7VXF - chains A and C of the 4 polymer chains in the assembly; structure by electron microscopy, 3.60 A resolution.

Chain A:
Protein: Spike glycoprotein
Organism: Severe acute respiratory syndrome coronavirus 2
Reference sequence: P0DTC2 (SPIKE_SARS2); aligned to UniProt positions 1-1206 over residues 1-1206
Chain sequence (1258 residues; row label = number of the first residue in the row; note: 3 numbers in that range are skipped by the numbering (no residue carries them; nothing is unmodelled there)):
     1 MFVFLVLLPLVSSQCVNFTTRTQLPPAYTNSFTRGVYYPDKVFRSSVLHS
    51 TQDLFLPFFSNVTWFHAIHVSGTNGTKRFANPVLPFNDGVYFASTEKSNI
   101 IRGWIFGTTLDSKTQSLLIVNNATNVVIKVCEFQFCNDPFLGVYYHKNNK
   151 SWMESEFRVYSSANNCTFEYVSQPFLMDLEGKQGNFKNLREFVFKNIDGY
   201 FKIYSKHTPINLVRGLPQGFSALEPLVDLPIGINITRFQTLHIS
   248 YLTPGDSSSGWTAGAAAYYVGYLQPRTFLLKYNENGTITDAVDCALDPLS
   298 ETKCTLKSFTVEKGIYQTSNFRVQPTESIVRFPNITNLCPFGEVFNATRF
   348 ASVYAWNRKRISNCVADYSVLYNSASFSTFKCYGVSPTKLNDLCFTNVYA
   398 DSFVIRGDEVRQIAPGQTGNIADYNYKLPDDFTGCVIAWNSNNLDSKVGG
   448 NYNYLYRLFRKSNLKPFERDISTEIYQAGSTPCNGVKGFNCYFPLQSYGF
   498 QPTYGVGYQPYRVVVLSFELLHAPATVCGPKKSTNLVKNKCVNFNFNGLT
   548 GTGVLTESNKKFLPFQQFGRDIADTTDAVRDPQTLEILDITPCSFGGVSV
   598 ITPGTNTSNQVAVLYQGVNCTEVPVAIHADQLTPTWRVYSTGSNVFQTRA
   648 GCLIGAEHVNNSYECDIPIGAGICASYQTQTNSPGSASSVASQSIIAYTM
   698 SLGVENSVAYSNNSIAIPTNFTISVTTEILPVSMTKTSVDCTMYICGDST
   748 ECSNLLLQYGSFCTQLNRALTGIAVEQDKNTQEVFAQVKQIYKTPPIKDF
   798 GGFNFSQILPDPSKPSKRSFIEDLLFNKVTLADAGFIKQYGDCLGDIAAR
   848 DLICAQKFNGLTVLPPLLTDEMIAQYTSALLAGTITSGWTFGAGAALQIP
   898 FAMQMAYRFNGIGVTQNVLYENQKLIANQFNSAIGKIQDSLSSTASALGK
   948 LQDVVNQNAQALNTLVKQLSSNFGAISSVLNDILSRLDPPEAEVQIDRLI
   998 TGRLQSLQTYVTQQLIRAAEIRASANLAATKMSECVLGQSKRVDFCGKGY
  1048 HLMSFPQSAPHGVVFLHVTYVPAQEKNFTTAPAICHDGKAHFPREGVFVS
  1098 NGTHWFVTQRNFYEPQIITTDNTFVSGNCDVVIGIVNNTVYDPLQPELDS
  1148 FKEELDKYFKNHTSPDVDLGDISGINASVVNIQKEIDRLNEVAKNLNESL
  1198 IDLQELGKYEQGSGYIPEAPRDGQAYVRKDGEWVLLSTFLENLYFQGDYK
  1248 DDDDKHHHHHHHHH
Not modelled in the structure: 1-13, 70-76, 248-254, 621-640, 677-688, 828-847, 1162-1261
Construct notes: variant Phe-18 (Leu in P0DTC2), Ala-80 (Asp in P0DTC2), Gly-215 (Asp in P0DTC2), Ile-243 (Arg246 in P0DTC2), Asn-417 (Lys in P0DTC2), Lys-484 (Glu in P0DTC2), Tyr-501 (Asn in P0DTC2), Gly-614 (Asp in P0DTC2), Gly-682 (Arg in P0DTC2), Ser-683 (Arg in P0DTC2), Ser-685 (Arg in P0DTC2), Val-701 (Ala in P0DTC2), Pro-986 (Lys in P0DTC2), Pro-987 (Val in P0DTC2); expression tag (1207-1261)
Swiss-Prot annotation at these positions:
  - region: Asn-280 to Cys-301 (Putative superantigen), Arg-403 to Asp-405 (Integrin-binding motif), Asn-448 to Phe-456 (Immunodominant HLA epitope recognized by the CD8+), Pro-681, Ala-684 (Putative superantigen), Ser-816 to Tyr-837 (Fusion peptide 1), Lys-835 to Phe-855 (Fusion peptide 2), Asp-1163 to Glu-1202 (Heptad repeat 2)
  - site: Arg-815, Ser-816 (Cleavage)
  - glycosylation: Asn-17 (N-linked (GlcNAc...) (complex) asparagine), Asn-61 (N-linked (GlcNAc...) (hybrid) asparagine), Asn-74 (N-linked (GlcNAc...) (complex) asparagine), Asn-122 (N-linked (GlcNAc...) (hybrid) asparagine), Asn-149 (N-linked (GlcNAc...) (complex) asparagine), Asn-165 (N-linked (GlcNAc...) (complex) asparagine), Asn-234 (N-linked (GlcNAc...) (high mannose) asparagine), Asn-282 (N-linked (GlcNAc...) (complex) asparagine), Thr-323 (O-linked (GalNAc) threonine), Ser-325 (O-linked (HexNAc...) serine), Asn-331 (N-linked (GlcNAc...) (complex) asparagine), Asn-343 (N-linked (GlcNAc...) (complex) asparagine), Asn-603 (N-linked (GlcNAc...) (hybrid) asparagine), Asn-616 (N-linked (GlcNAc...) (complex) asparagine), Asn-657 (N-linked (GlcNAc...) (complex) asparagine), Thr-676 (O-linked (GlcNAc...) threonine), Thr-678 (O-linked (GlcNAc...) threonine), Asn-709 (N-linked (GlcNAc...) (high mannose) asparagine), Asn-717 (N-linked (GlcNAc...) (hybrid) asparagine), Asn-801 (N-linked (GlcNAc...) (hybrid) asparagine) and 6 more in UniProt
Disulfides: Cys-131/Cys-166, Cys-291/Cys-301, Cys-336/Cys-361, Cys-379/Cys-432, Cys-391/Cys-525, Cys-480/Cys-488, Cys-538/Cys-590, Cys-617/Cys-649, Cys-662/Cys-671, Cys-738/Cys-760, Cys-743/Cys-749, Cys-1032/Cys-1043, Cys-1082/Cys-1126

Chain C:
Protein: Angiotensin-converting enzyme 2
Organism: Homo sapiens
Notes: EC 3.4.17.23, 3.4.17.-
Reference sequence: Q9BYF1 (ACE2_HUMAN); residues 17-615 here = UniProt positions 17-615
Chain sequence (625 residues; numbered 0 to 624; the number before each row is that of its first residue; numbering starts at 0):
     0 MHSSALLCCLVLLTGVRAQSTIEEQAKTFLDKFNHEAEDLFYQSSLASWN
    50 YNTNITEENVQNMNNAGDKWSAFLKEQSTLAQMYPLQEIQNLTVKLQLQA
   100 LQQNGSSVLSEDKSKRLNTILNTMSTIYSTGKVCNPDNPQECLLLEPGLN
   150 EIMANSLDYNERLWAWESWRSEVGKQLRPLYEEYVVLKNEMARANHYEDY
   200 GDYWRGDYEVNGVDGYDYSRGQLIEDVEHTFEEIKPLYEHLHAYVRAKLM
   250 NAYPSYISPIGCLPAHLLGDMWGRFWTNLYSLTVPFGQKPNIDVTDAMVD
   300 QAWDAQRIFKEAEKFFVSVGLPNMTQGFWENSMLTDPGNVQKAVCHPTAW
   350 DLGKGDFRILMCTKVTMDDFLTAHHEMGHIQYDMAYAAQPFLLRNGANEG
   400 FHEAVGEIMSLSAATPKHLKSIGLLSPDFQEDNETEINFLLKQALTIVGT
   450 LPFTYMLEKWRWMVFKGEIPKDQWMKKWWEMKREIVGVVEPVPHDETYCD
   500 PASLFHVSNDYSFIRYYTRTLYQFQFQEALCQAAKHEGPLHKCDISNSTE
   550 AGQKLFNMLRLGKSEPWTLALENVVGAKNMNVRPLLNYFEPLFTWLKDQN
   600 KNSFVGWSTDWSPYADHHHHHHHHH
Not modelled in the structure: 0-18, 616-624
Construct notes: initiating methionine (0); expression tag (1-16, 616-624)
Swiss-Prot annotation at these positions:
  - region (Interaction with SARS-CoV spike glycoprotein): Asp-30 to Tyr-41, Met-82 to Pro-84, Lys-353 to Arg-357
  - active site: Glu-375 (Proton acceptor), His-505 (Proton donor)
  - binding site (chloride): Arg-169, Trp-477, Lys-481
  - binding site (substrate): Arg-273, His-345, Pro-346, Tyr-515
  - binding site (Zn(2+)): His-374, His-378, Glu-402
  - glycosylation (N-linked (GlcNAc...) asparagine): Asn-53, Asn-90, Asn-103, Asn-322, Asn-432, Asn-546
  - mutagenesis: Ser-19 (S19P: Increases slightly the interaction with RBD domain of SARS-CoV-2 spike protein), Gln-24 to Lys-26 (Slightly inhibits interaction with SARS-CoV spike glycoprotein), Gln-24 (Q24T: Increases slightly the interaction with RBD domain of SARS-CoV-2 spike protein), Ala-25 (A25V: Increases slightly the interaction with RBD domain of SARS-CoV-2 spike protein), Thr-27 (T27Y: Increases slightly the interaction with RBD domain of SARS-CoV-2 spike protein. In sACE2.v2.2; increases interaction with RBD domain of SARS-CoV-2 spike protein ...), Leu-29 (L29F: Increases slightly the interaction with RBD domain of SARS-CoV-2 spike protein), Lys-31 (K31D: Abolishes interaction with SARS-CoV spike glycoprotein; K31Y: Increases slightly the interaction with RBD domain of SARS-CoV-2 spike protein), Asn-33 (N33D: Increases slightly the interaction with RBD domain of SARS-CoV-2 spike protein), His-34 (H34A: Increases slightly the interaction with RBD domain of SARS-CoV-2 spike protein), Glu-37 (E37A: No effect on interaction with SARS-CoV spike glycoprotein), Asp-38 (D38A: No effect on interaction with SARS-CoV spike glycoprotein), Leu-39 (L39R: Increases slightly the interaction with RBD domain of SARS-CoV-2 spike protein), 48 further mutagenesis entries in UniProt
Disulfides: Cys-133/Cys-141, Cys-344/Cys-361, Cys-530/Cys-542

Interface between chain A and chain C:
Contacting residue pairs (35; chain A residue first):
  Arg-403(A) with His-34(C), hydrogen bond
  Tyr-449(A) with Gln-42(C)
  Tyr-453(A) with His-34(C), hydrogen bond
  Leu-455(A) with Lys-31(C)
  Phe-456(A) with Thr-27(C); Asp-30(C); Lys-31(C)
  Ala-475(A) with Thr-27(C)
  Gly-476(A) with Gln-24(C)
  Phe-486(A) with Leu-79(C), hydrophobic; Met-82(C), hydrophobic; Tyr-83(C)
  Asn-487(A) with Gln-24(C); Tyr-83(C), hydrogen bond
  Tyr-489(A) with Thr-27(C); Phe-28(C); Lys-31(C); Tyr-83(C)
  Phe-490(A) with Lys-31(C)
  Gln-493(A) with Lys-31(C); His-34(C)
  Ser-494(A) with His-34(C), hydrogen bond (backbone-side chain)
  Gln-498(A) with Tyr-41(C); Leu-45(C)
  Thr-500(A) with Tyr-41(C), hydrogen bond; Asp-355(C); Arg-357(C)
  Tyr-501(A) with Tyr-41(C); Lys-353(C)
  Gly-502(A) with Lys-353(C), hydrogen bond (backbone-backbone); Gly-354(C)
  Tyr-505(A) with Lys-353(C); Gly-354(C); Ala-386(C); Arg-393(C)
Other interface residues (no listed pair), chain A (21 interface residues in all): Tyr-473, Ser-477, Gly-496
Other interface residues (no listed pair), chain C (22 interface residues in all): Glu-35, Asp-38, Asn-330, Gly-352

Overview:
The interface between chain A and chain C involves 21 residues on one side and 22 on the other, with 6
hydrogen bonds. Polar pairs include Arg-403(A)/His-34(C), Tyr-453(A)/His-34(C) and Asn-487(A)/Tyr-83(C).
Here chain A is Spike glycoprotein (Severe acute respiratory syndrome coronavirus 2) and chain C is
Angiotensin-converting enzyme 2 (Homo sapiens). Entry 7VXF (SARS-CoV-2 spike protein in complex with ACE2,
Beta variant, C2B state) was determined by electron microscopy, deposited together with 7VX4, 7VX5, 7VX9,
7VXA, 7VXB, 7VXC and 3 further entries.
